8ETT - chains C and J of the 8 polymer chains in the assembly; structure by electron microscopy, 6.68 A resolution (low resolution: residue-level contacts below are approximate; hydrogen-bond / salt-bridge calls are withheld).

Chain C:
Name: Histone H2A type 1
Organism: Xenopus laevis
UniProtKB: Q6AZJ8 (Q6AZJ8_XENLA); residues 1-130 here = UniProt positions 1-130
Amino-acid sequence (130 residues; row label = number of the first residue in the row):
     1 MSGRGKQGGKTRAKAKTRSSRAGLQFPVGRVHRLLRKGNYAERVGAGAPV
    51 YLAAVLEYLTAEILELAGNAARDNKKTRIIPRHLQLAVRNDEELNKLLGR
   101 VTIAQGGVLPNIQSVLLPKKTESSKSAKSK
Disordered / not traced: 1-15, 121-130

Chain J:
Molecule: 227-nt DNA strand
Sequence (227 nucleotides; each row starts with the number of its first residue; numbers below 1 keep their minus sign (DT-153 is residue -153)):
  -153 TCGGTACCCGGGGATCCTCTAGAGTGGGAGCTCGGAACACTATCCGACTG
  -103 GCACCGGCAAGGTCGCTGTTCAATACATGCACAGGATGTATATATCTGAC
   -53 ACGTGCCTGGAGACTAGGGAGTAATCCCCTTGGCGGTTAAAACGCGGGGG
    -3 ACAGCGCGTACGTGCGTTTAAGCGGTGCTAGAGCTGTCTACGACCAATTG
    47 AGCGGCCTCGGCACCGGGATTCTCCAG
Disordered / not traced: -153 to -38, 73

How chain C and chain J interact:
Pairs across the interface (17):
  Lys16(C) - DT45(J)
  Lys16(C) - DG46(J)
  Arg30(C) - DG48(J)
  Arg30(C) - DC49(J)
  Glu42(C) - DA39(J)
  Arg43(C) - DC37(J)
  Arg43(C) - DG38(J)
  Arg43(C) - DA39(J)
  Val44(C) - DG38(J)
  Val44(C) - DA39(J)
  Lys76(C) - DC58(J)
  Lys76(C) - DA59(J)
  Thr77(C) - DG57(J)
  Thr77(C) - DC58(J)
  Arg78(C) - DG57(J)
  Arg78(C) - DC58(J)
  Lys120(C) - DC70(J)
Other interface residues (no listed pair), chain C (11 interface residues in all): Pro27, Gly45

Summary:
Chain C and chain J each contribute 11 residues to their interface.
Chain C is Histone H2A type 1 (Xenopus laevis) and chain J is a 227-nt DNA strand; the structure, Class1 of
the INO80-Hexasome complex, was determined by electron microscopy together with 8ETS, 8ETU, 8ETV, 8ETW, 8EU9,
8EUE, 8EUF and 8EUJ from the same study.
